Entry 8PRW (electron microscopy, 1.90 A resolution); this record covers chains C and D of the 12 polymer chains in the assembly.

Chain C (and D):
Name: Fatty acid synthase subunit alpha
Organism: Saccharomyces cerevisiae
Notes: EC 2.3.1.86, 1.1.1.100, 2.3.1.41; chain D of this document is another copy of the same molecule, construct and numbering; everything in this record applies to it too
UniProtKB: P19097 (FAS2_YEAST); residue numbers follow UniProt; this construct covers 1-1887
Sequence (1887 residues; numbered 1 to 1887; the number before each row is that of its first residue):
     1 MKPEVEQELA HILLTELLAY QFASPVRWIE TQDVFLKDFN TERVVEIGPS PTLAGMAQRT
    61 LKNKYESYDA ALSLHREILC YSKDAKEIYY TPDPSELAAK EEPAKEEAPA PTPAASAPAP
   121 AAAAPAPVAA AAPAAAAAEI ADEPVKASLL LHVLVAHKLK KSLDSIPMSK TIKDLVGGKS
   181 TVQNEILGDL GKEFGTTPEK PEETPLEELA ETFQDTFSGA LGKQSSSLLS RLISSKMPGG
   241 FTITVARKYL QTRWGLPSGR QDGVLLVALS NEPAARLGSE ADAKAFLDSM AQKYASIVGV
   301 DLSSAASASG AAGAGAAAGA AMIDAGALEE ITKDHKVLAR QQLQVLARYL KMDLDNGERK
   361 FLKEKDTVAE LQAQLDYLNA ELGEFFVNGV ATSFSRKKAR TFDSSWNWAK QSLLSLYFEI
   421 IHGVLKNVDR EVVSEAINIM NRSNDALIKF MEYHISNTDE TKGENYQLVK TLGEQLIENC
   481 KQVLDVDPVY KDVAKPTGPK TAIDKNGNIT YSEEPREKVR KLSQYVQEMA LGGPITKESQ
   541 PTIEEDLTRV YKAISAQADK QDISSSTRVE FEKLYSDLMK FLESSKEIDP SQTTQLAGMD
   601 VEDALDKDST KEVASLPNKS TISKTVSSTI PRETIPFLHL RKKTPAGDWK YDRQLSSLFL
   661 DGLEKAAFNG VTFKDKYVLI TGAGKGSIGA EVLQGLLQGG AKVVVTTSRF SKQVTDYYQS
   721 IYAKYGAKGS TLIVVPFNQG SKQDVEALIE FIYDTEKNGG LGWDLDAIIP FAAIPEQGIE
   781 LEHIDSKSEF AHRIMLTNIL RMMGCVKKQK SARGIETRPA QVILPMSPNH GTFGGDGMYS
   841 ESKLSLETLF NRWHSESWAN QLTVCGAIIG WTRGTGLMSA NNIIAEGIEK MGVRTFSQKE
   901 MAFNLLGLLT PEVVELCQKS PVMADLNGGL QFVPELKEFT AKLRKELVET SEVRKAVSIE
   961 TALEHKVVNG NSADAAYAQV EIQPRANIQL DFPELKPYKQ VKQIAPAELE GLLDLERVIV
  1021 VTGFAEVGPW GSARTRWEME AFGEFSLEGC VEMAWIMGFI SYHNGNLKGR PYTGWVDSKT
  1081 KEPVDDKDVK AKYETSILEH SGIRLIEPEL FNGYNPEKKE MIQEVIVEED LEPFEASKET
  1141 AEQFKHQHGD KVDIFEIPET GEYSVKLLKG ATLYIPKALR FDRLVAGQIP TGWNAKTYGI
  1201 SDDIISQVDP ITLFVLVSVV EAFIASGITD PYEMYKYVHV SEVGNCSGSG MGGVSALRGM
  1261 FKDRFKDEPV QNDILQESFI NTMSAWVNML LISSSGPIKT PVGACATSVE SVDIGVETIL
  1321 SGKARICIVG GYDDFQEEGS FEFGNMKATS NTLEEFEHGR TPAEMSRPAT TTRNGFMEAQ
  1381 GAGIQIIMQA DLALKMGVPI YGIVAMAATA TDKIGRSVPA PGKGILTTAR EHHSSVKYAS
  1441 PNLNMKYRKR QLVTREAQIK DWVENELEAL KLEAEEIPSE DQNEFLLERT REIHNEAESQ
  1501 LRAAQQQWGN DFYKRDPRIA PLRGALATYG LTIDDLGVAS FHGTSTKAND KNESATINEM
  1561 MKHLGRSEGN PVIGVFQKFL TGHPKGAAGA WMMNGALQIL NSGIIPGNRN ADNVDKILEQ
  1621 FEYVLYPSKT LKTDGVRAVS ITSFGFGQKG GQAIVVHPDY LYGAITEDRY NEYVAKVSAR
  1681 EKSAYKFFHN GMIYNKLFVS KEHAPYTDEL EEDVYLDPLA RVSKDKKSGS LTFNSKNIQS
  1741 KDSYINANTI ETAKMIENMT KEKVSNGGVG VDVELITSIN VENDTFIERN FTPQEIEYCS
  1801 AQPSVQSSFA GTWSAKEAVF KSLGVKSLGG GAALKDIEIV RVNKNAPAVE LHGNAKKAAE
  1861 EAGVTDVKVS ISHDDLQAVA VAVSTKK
Disordered / not traced: 95-327, 540-601, 1826-1832, 1887
Swiss-Prot annotation at these positions:
  - active site (For beta-ketoacyl synthase activity): Cys-1305, His-1542, His-1583
  - binding site (acetyl-CoA): Asp-1772 to Glu-1774, Tyr-1798, Ser-1808, Glu-1817 to Ser-1827, Arg-1841 to Lys-1844, Ile-1871 to His-1873
  - binding site (Mg(2+)): Asp-1772, Val-1773, Glu-1774, Ser-1872, His-1873
  - modified residue: Ser-50 (Phosphoserine), Ser-180 (O-(pantetheine 4'-phosphoryl)serine), Ser-523 (Phosphoserine), Ser-958 (Phosphoserine), Ser-1440 (Phosphoserine)
  - cross-link: Lys-37 (Glycyl lysine isopeptide (Lys-Gly) (interchain with G-Cter in ubiquitin))
  - mutagenesis: Gly-1250 (G1250S: Cerulenin-resistance), Val-1769 (V1769D: Does not affect oligomerization; when associated with S-1771 and L-1773 or S-1771; L-1773; S-1879 and E-1881), Gly-1770 (G1770D: Loss of transferase activity), Val-1771 (V1771S: Does not affect oligomerization but lacks transferase activity; when associated with D-1769 and L-1773 or D-1769; L-1773; S-1879 and E-1881), Asp-1772 (D1772S: Loss of transferase activity; when associated with S-1774), Val-1773 (V1773L: Does not affect oligomerization but lacks transferase activity; when associated with D-1769 and S-1771 or D-1769; S-1771; S-1879 and E-1881), Glu-1774 (E1774S: Loss of transferase activity; when associated with S-1772), Arg-1841 (R1841A: Loss off transferase activity), Val-1879 (V1879S: Does not affect oligomerization but lacks transferase activity; when associated with D-1769; S-1771; L-1773 and E-1881), Val-1881 (V1881E: Does not affect oligomerization but lacks transferase activity; when associated with D-1769; S-1771; L-1773 and S-1879)

Chain C / chain D interface:
Pairs across the interface (165; chain C residue first):
  His-335(C) / Tyr-349(D)  hydrogen bond
  Lys-336(C) / Tyr-349(D)  hydrogen bond (side chain-backbone)
  Lys-336(C) / Leu-350(D)
  Ala-339(C) / Leu-346(D)  hydrophobic
  Ala-339(C) / Tyr-349(D)  hydrophobic
  Ala-339(C) / Leu-350(D)
  Arg-340(C) / Leu-350(D)
  Arg-340(C) / Met-352(D)  hydrogen bond
  Gln-342(C) / Leu-346(D)
  Leu-343(C) / Leu-346(D)
  Leu-343(C) / Ala-347(D)
  Leu-343(C) / Leu-350(D)  hydrophobic
  Leu-343(C) / Met-352(D)  hydrophobic
  Leu-346(C) / Ala-339(D)  hydrophobic
  Leu-346(C) / Gln-342(D)
  Leu-346(C) / Leu-343(D)
  Leu-346(C) / Leu-346(D)  hydrophobic
  Ala-347(C) / Leu-343(D)
  Tyr-349(C) / His-335(D)  hydrogen bond
  Tyr-349(C) / Lys-336(D)  hydrogen bond (backbone-side chain)
  Tyr-349(C) / Ala-339(D)  hydrophobic
  Leu-350(C) / Lys-336(D)
  Leu-350(C) / Ala-339(D)
  Leu-350(C) / Arg-340(D)
  Leu-350(C) / Leu-343(D)  hydrophobic
  Met-352(C) / Arg-340(D)  hydrogen bond
  Met-352(C) / Leu-343(D)  hydrophobic
  Leu-354(C) / Leu-354(D)  hydrophobic
  Gly-357(C) / Gly-357(D)
  Gly-357(C) / Glu-358(D)
  Glu-358(C) / Gly-357(D)
  Glu-358(C) / Lys-360(D)  salt bridge
  Lys-360(C) / Glu-358(D)  salt bridge
  Lys-360(C) / Phe-361(D)
  Phe-361(C) / Lys-360(D)
  Phe-361(C) / Phe-361(D)
  Phe-361(C) / Glu-364(D)
  Glu-364(C) / Phe-361(D)
  Glu-364(C) / Glu-364(D)
  Glu-364(C) / Lys-365(D)
  Glu-364(C) / Val-368(D)
  Lys-365(C) / Glu-364(D)
  Thr-367(C) / Val-368(D)
  Val-368(C) / Glu-364(D)
  Val-368(C) / Thr-367(D)
  Val-368(C) / Val-368(D)  hydrophobic
  Val-368(C) / Leu-371(D)
  Leu-371(C) / Val-368(D)
  Leu-371(C) / Leu-371(D)  hydrophobic
  Leu-371(C) / Gln-372(D)
  Leu-371(C) / Leu-375(D)  hydrophobic
  Gln-372(C) / Leu-371(D)
  Gln-374(C) / Leu-375(D)
  Leu-375(C) / Leu-371(D)  hydrophobic
  Leu-375(C) / Gln-374(D)
  Leu-375(C) / Leu-375(D)  hydrophobic
  Tyr-377(C) / Val-390(D)  hydrogen bond (side chain-backbone)
  Tyr-377(C) / Ala-391(D)
  Tyr-377(C) / Thr-392(D)  hydrogen bond (side chain-backbone)
  Tyr-377(C) / Ser-741(D)
  Tyr-377(C) / Gln-743(D)
  Leu-378(C) / Leu-378(D)  hydrophobic
  Ala-380(C) / Lys-742(D)
  Ala-380(C) / Gln-743(D)
  Glu-381(C) / Val-390(D)
  Glu-381(C) / Ser-741(D)  hydrogen bond
  Glu-381(C) / Lys-742(D)  hydrogen bond (side chain-backbone)
  Glu-381(C) / Gln-743(D)  hydrogen bond
  Glu-381(C) / Arg-793(D)  salt bridge
  Leu-382(C) / Leu-382(D)  hydrophobic
  Leu-382(C) / Phe-386(D)  hydrophobic
  Phe-386(C) / Leu-382(D)  hydrophobic
  Val-390(C) / Tyr-377(D)  hydrogen bond (backbone-side chain)
  Val-390(C) / Glu-381(D)
  Ala-391(C) / Tyr-377(D)
  Thr-392(C) / Tyr-377(D)  hydrogen bond (backbone-side chain)
  Ser-741(C) / Tyr-377(D)
  Ser-741(C) / Glu-381(D)  hydrogen bond
  Lys-742(C) / Ala-380(D)
  Lys-742(C) / Glu-381(D)  hydrogen bond (backbone-side chain)
  Lys-742(C) / Asp-785(D)  salt bridge
  Gln-743(C) / Tyr-377(D)
  Gln-743(C) / Ala-380(D)
  Gln-743(C) / Glu-381(D)  hydrogen bond
  Ile-779(C) / Arg-852(D)
  Ile-779(C) / Glu-856(D)
  Glu-780(C) / Arg-852(D)
  Glu-780(C) / Glu-856(D)
  Glu-780(C) / Ser-857(D)  hydrogen bond
  Leu-781(C) / Leu-800(D)
  Leu-781(C) / Met-803(D)  hydrophobic
  Leu-781(C) / Arg-852(D)
  Leu-781(C) / Glu-856(D)  hydrogen bond (backbone-side chain)
  Leu-781(C) / Trp-858(D)
  Leu-781(C) / Leu-862(D)  hydrophobic
  Glu-782(C) / Gly-804(D)
  Glu-782(C) / Lys-807(D)
  Glu-782(C) / Lys-808(D)
  Ile-784(C) / Leu-800(D)  hydrophobic
  Ile-784(C) / Arg-852(D)
  Asp-785(C) / Lys-742(D)  salt bridge
  Asp-785(C) / Arg-801(D)
  Glu-789(C) / Arg-793(D)  salt bridge
  Glu-789(C) / Thr-797(D)
  Glu-789(C) / Arg-801(D)  salt bridge
  His-792(C) / His-792(D)  hydrogen bond
  Arg-793(C) / Glu-381(D)  salt bridge
  Arg-793(C) / Glu-789(D)  salt bridge
  Leu-796(C) / Met-838(D)  hydrophobic
  Thr-797(C) / Glu-789(D)
  Thr-797(C) / Met-838(D)
  Leu-800(C) / Leu-781(D)
  Leu-800(C) / Ile-784(D)  hydrophobic
  Arg-801(C) / Asp-785(D)
  Arg-801(C) / Glu-789(D)  salt bridge
  Met-803(C) / Leu-781(D)  hydrophobic
  Gly-804(C) / Glu-782(D)
  Lys-807(C) / Glu-782(D)
  Lys-808(C) / Glu-782(D)
  His-830(C) / Asn-851(D)  hydrogen bond (backbone-side chain)
  Gly-831(C) / Asn-851(D)
  Gly-831(C) / Arg-852(D)
  Gly-831(C) / Ser-855(D)  hydrogen bond (backbone-side chain)
  Thr-832(C) / Ser-855(D)
  Phe-833(C) / Ser-855(D)
  Gly-834(C) / Ser-855(D)
  Gly-834(C) / Glu-856(D)
  Gly-835(C) / Glu-856(D)  hydrogen bond (backbone-side chain)
  Gly-837(C) / Arg-852(D)  hydrogen bond (backbone-side chain)
  Met-838(C) / Leu-796(D)  hydrophobic
  Met-838(C) / Thr-797(D)
  Ser-840(C) / Thr-848(D)
  Glu-841(C) / Ser-845(D)  hydrogen bond (backbone-side chain)
  Glu-841(C) / Thr-848(D)  hydrogen bond
  Glu-841(C) / Arg-852(D)  salt bridge
  Leu-844(C) / Leu-844(D)
  Leu-844(C) / Thr-848(D)
  Ser-845(C) / Glu-841(D)  hydrogen bond (side chain-backbone)
  Ser-845(C) / Ser-845(D)  hydrogen bond
  Thr-848(C) / Ser-840(D)
  Thr-848(C) / Glu-841(D)  hydrogen bond
  Thr-848(C) / Leu-844(D)
  Asn-851(C) / His-830(D)  hydrogen bond (side chain-backbone)
  Asn-851(C) / Gly-831(D)
  Arg-852(C) / Ile-779(D)
  Arg-852(C) / Glu-780(D)
  Arg-852(C) / Leu-781(D)
  Arg-852(C) / Ile-784(D)
  Arg-852(C) / Gly-831(D)
  Arg-852(C) / Gly-837(D)  hydrogen bond (side chain-backbone)
  Arg-852(C) / Glu-841(D)  salt bridge
  Ser-855(C) / Gly-831(D)  hydrogen bond (side chain-backbone)
  Ser-855(C) / Thr-832(D)
  Ser-855(C) / Phe-833(D)
  Ser-855(C) / Gly-834(D)
  Ser-855(C) / Lys-937(D)
  Glu-856(C) / Ile-779(D)
  Glu-856(C) / Glu-780(D)
  Glu-856(C) / Leu-781(D)  hydrogen bond (side chain-backbone)
  Glu-856(C) / Gly-834(D)
  Glu-856(C) / Gly-835(D)  hydrogen bond (side chain-backbone)
  Ser-857(C) / Glu-780(D)  hydrogen bond
  Trp-858(C) / Leu-781(D)
  Leu-862(C) / Leu-781(D)  hydrophobic
  Lys-937(C) / Ser-855(D)
Interface residues without a listed pair, chain C (84 interface residues in all): Thr-332, Gln-341, Asn-356, Val-387, Gly-740, Ser-786, Asp-836, Glu-847, Leu-849, Glu-1129
Interface residues without a listed pair, chain D (84 interface residues in all): Thr-332, Gln-341, Asn-356, Val-387, Gly-740, Ser-786, Asp-836, Glu-847, Leu-849, Glu-1129

In short:
The chain C/chain D interface involves 84 residues from each chain; the contacts include 34 hydrogen bonds and
12 salt bridges. Polar contacts include Glu-358(C)/Lys-360(D), Glu-381(C)/Arg-793(D) and
Lys-742(C)/Asp-785(D).
Chain C and chain D are both Fatty acid synthase subunit alpha (Saccharomyces cerevisiae); the structure,
Cryo-EM structure of the yeast fatty acid synthase at 1.9 angstrom resolution, was determined by electron
microscopy together with 8PRV, 8PS1, 8PS2, 8PS8, 8PS9, 8PSA and 7 further entries from the same study.
